4AYY - chains B and D of the 3 polymer chains in the assembly; structure by X-ray diffraction, 2.60 A resolution.

[Chain B]
Name: Thrombin heavy chain
Organism: Homo sapiens
Notes: EC 3.4.21.5; fragment: heavy chain, residues 364-620
UniProt: P00734 (THRB_HUMAN); residues 1-257 here correspond to UniProt positions 364-620 (UniProt number = residue number + 363)
Chain sequence (257 residues; each row starts with the number of its first residue):
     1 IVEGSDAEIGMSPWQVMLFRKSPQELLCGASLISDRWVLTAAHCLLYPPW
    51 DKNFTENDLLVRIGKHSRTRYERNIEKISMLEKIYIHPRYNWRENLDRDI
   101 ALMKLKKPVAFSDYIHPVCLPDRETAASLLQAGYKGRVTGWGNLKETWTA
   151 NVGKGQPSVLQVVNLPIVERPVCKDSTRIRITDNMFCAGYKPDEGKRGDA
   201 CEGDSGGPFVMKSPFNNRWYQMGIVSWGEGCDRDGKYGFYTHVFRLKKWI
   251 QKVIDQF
Disulfides: C28-C44, C173-C187, C201-C231
Glycans and other covalent adducts: N-acetylglucosamine (NAG) linked to N53
Metal / ion sites: Na+: R233, K236
Ligand contacts: 9MX ((R)-1-[(S)-3-[((S)-1-Carbamimidoyl-piperidin-3-ylmethyl)-carbamoyl]-2-(naphthalene-2-sulfonylamino)-propionyl]-4-methyl-piperidine-2-carboxylic acid): H43, Y47, W50, W92, E94, N95, L96, I179, D199, A200, C201, E202, S205, V225, S226, W227, G228, E229, G230, C231, G238, F239
Curated features (UniProtKB/Swiss-Prot):
  - region: A188 to V210 (High affinity receptor-binding region which is also known as the TP508 peptide)
  - active site (Charge relay system): H43, D99, S205
  - glycosylation: N53 (N-linked (GlcNAc...) (complex) asparagine)

[Chain D]
Name: Hirudin-3A'
Notes: fragment: c-terminus, residues 55-65
UniProt: P28506 (HIR2B_HIRME); residues 1-11 here correspond to UniProt positions 55-65 (UniProt number = residue number + 54)
Chain sequence (11 residues; row label = number of the first residue in the row):
     1 DFEEIPEEYLQ
Curated features (UniProtKB/Swiss-Prot):
  - region: D1 to Q11 (Interaction with fibrinogen-binding exosite of thrombin)
  - modified residue: Y9 (Sulfotyrosine)

[Interface between chain B and chain D]
Contacting residue pairs (19):
  F19(B) - F2(D)  hydrophobic
  K21(B) - Y9(D)
  K21(B) - L10(D)
  Q24(B) - L10(D)
  L26(B) - F2(D)
  L60(B) - I5(D)  hydrophobic
  L60(B) - Y9(D)
  R62(B) - I5(D)
  R68(B) - D1(D)  salt bridge
  R68(B) - F2(D)
  T69(B) - D1(D)
  T69(B) - F2(D)
  T69(B) - E3(D)  hydrogen bond (backbone-backbone)
  R70(B) - E3(D)
  Y71(B) - E3(D)  hydrogen bond (backbone-side chain)
  Y71(B) - E4(D)
  Y71(B) - I5(D)  hydrophobic
  Y71(B) - P6(D)
  I78(B) - Y9(D)
Other interface residues (no listed pair), chain B (12 interface residues in all): E25

[In short]
The interface between chain B and chain D involves 12 residues on one side and 8 on the other; the contacts
include 2 hydrogen bonds and 1 salt bridge. Polar contacts include R68(B)-D1(D), Y71(B)-E3(D) and
T69(B)-E3(D). Bound to chain B: compound 9MX.
Chain B is Thrombin heavy chain (Homo sapiens) and chain D is Hirudin-3A'; the structure, Human thrombin -
inhibitor complex, was determined by X-ray diffraction (same publication as 4AYV, 4AZ2 and 4AX9).
